6G6L - chains A and B; structure by X-ray diffraction, 2.20 A resolution.

# Chain A
Protein: Myc proto-oncogene protein
Organism: Homo sapiens
UniProt: P01106 (MYC_HUMAN); residues 898-984 here correspond to UniProt positions 351-437 (UniProt number = residue number - 547)
Amino-acid sequence (94 residues; each row starts with the number of its first residue):
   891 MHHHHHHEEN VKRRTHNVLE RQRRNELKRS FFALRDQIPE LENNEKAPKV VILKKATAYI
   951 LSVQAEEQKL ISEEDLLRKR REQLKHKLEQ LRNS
Disordered / not traced: 891-906
Sequence notes: initiating methionine (891); expression tag (892-897)
What the authors report for this chain:
  - conformationally variable residues (order/disorder transition): Asn-900 to His-906
  - post-translational modification sites: Ser-920, Lys-936 (citing earlier work)

# Chain B
Protein: Protein max
Organism: Homo sapiens
UniProt: P61244 (MAX_HUMAN); residues 201-282 here correspond to UniProt positions 22-103 (UniProt number = residue number - 179)
Amino-acid sequence (83 residues; row label = number of the first residue in the row):
   200 MADKRAHHNA LERKRRDHIK DSFHSLRDSV PSLQGEKASR AQILDKATEY IQYMRRKNHT
   260 HQQDIDDLKR QNALLEQQVR ALE
Disordered / not traced: 200-213, 282
Sequence notes: initiating methionine (200)
Curated features (UniProtKB/Swiss-Prot):
  - region: His-260 to Leu-281 (Leucine-zipper)
  - modified residue: Lys-245 (N6-acetyllysine)
What the authors report for this chain:
  - conformationally variable residues (order/disorder transition): Asp-202 to Leu-210

# Interface between chain A and chain B
Contacting residue pairs (73):
  Leu-917(A) / Arg-239(B)
  Leu-917(A) / Ala-240(B)
  Ser-920(A) / Leu-243(B)
  Ser-920(A) / Asp-244(B)  hydrogen bond
  Phe-921(A) / Phe-222(B)  hydrophobic
  Phe-921(A) / Leu-243(B)
  Ala-923(A) / Thr-247(B)
  Leu-924(A) / Leu-225(B)  hydrophobic
  Leu-924(A) / Leu-243(B)  hydrophobic
  Leu-924(A) / Thr-247(B)
  Leu-924(A) / Ile-250(B)  hydrophobic
  Gln-927(A) / Thr-247(B)
  Gln-927(A) / Ile-250(B)
  Gln-927(A) / Gln-251(B)
  Gln-927(A) / Arg-254(B)  hydrogen bond (backbone-side chain)
  Ile-928(A) / Ile-250(B)  hydrophobic
  Pro-938(A) / Arg-214(B)
  Val-940(A) / Arg-214(B)
  Val-940(A) / Ile-218(B)  hydrophobic
  Val-940(A) / Ser-221(B)
  Leu-943(A) / Ser-221(B)
  Leu-943(A) / Phe-222(B)  hydrophobic
  Leu-943(A) / Leu-225(B)  hydrophobic
  Leu-943(A) / Leu-243(B)  hydrophobic
  Lys-944(A) / Ser-221(B)
  Thr-947(A) / Ser-224(B)
  Thr-947(A) / Leu-225(B)  hydrogen bond (side chain-backbone)
  Tyr-949(A) / Ile-250(B)  hydrophobic
  Ile-950(A) / Leu-225(B)  hydrophobic
  Ile-950(A) / Ser-228(B)
  Ile-950(A) / Val-229(B)  hydrophobic
  Ile-950(A) / Ala-246(B)  hydrophobic
  Ile-950(A) / Tyr-249(B)  hydrophobic
  Ile-950(A) / Ile-250(B)  hydrophobic
  Leu-951(A) / Ser-228(B)
  Val-953(A) / Met-253(B)
  Val-953(A) / Asn-257(B)  hydrogen bond (backbone-side chain)
  Gln-954(A) / Ser-228(B)  hydrogen bond (side chain-backbone)
  Gln-954(A) / Tyr-249(B)  hydrogen bond
  Glu-956(A) / Asn-257(B)
  Glu-957(A) / Met-253(B)
  Glu-957(A) / Lys-256(B)
  Glu-957(A) / Asn-257(B)
  Glu-957(A) / His-260(B)  salt bridge
  Leu-960(A) / Asn-257(B)
  Leu-960(A) / His-260(B)
  Leu-960(A) / Gln-261(B)
  Ile-961(A) / His-260(B)
  Glu-964(A) / His-260(B)  salt bridge
  Glu-964(A) / Ile-264(B)
  Glu-964(A) / Leu-267(B)
  Leu-967(A) / Ile-264(B)  hydrophobic
  Leu-967(A) / Leu-267(B)  hydrophobic
  Leu-967(A) / Asn-271(B)  hydrogen bond (backbone-side chain)
  Arg-970(A) / Asn-271(B)
  Arg-970(A) / Glu-275(B)  salt bridge
  Arg-971(A) / Leu-267(B)
  Arg-971(A) / Gln-270(B)  hydrogen bond
  Arg-971(A) / Asn-271(B)
  Arg-971(A) / Leu-274(B)
  Leu-974(A) / Asn-271(B)
  Leu-974(A) / Leu-274(B)  hydrophobic
  Leu-974(A) / Glu-275(B)
  Leu-974(A) / Val-278(B)
  Lys-975(A) / Leu-274(B)
  Lys-977(A) / Val-278(B)
  Leu-978(A) / Gln-277(B)
  Leu-978(A) / Val-278(B)
  Leu-978(A) / Leu-281(B)  hydrophobic
  Leu-981(A) / Val-278(B)
  Leu-981(A) / Leu-281(B)  hydrophobic
  Arg-982(A) / Gln-277(B)
  Arg-982(A) / Leu-281(B)
Interface residues without a listed pair, chain A (35 interface residues in all): Arg-913, Ala-946, Glu-963, Arg-968
Interface residues without a listed pair, chain B (36 interface residues in all): His-217, Pro-230, Asp-263, Lys-268

# In short
35 residues of chain A and 36 residues of chain B are in contact; the contacts include 8 hydrogen bonds and 3
salt bridges. Polar contacts include Glu-957(A)/His-260(B), Glu-964(A)/His-260(B) and Arg-970(A)/Glu-275(B).
From the paper: modification sites Ser-920(A) and Lys-936(A); conformational variability at Asn-900(A) and
Asp-202(B).
Here chain A is Myc proto-oncogene protein and chain B is Protein max, both from Homo sapiens. Entry 6G6L (The
crystal structures of Human MYC:MAX bHLHZip complex) was determined by X-ray diffraction together with 6G6K
from the same study.
